PDB entry 9E01 | electron microscopy, 2.40 A resolution | chains A and G of the 9 polymer chains in the assembly

# Chain A
Name: Sec-independent protein translocase protein TatC
Organism: Escherichia coli
UniProtKB: C3SK12 (C3SK12_ECOLX); residues 1-258 here = UniProt positions 1-258
Chain sequence (266 residues; row label = number of the first residue in the row):
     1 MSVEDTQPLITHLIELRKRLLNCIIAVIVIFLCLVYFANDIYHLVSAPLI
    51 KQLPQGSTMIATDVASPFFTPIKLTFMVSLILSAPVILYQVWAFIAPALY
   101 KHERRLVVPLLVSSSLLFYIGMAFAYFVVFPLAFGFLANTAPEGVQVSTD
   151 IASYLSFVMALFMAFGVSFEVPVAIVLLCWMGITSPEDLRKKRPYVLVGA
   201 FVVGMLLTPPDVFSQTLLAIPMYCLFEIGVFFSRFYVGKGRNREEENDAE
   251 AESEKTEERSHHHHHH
Unresolved in the structure: 1-4, 237-266
Construct notes: expression tag (259-266)

# Chain G
Name: Glucans biosynthesis protein D
Organism: Escherichia coli
UniProtKB: A0A138L4Y6 (A0A138L4Y6_ECOLX); numbering as in UniProt (aligned over 1-551)
Chain sequence (552 residues; row label = number of the first residue in the row; numbering starts at 0):
     0 SMDRRRFIKGSMAMAAVCGTSGIASLFSQAAFAADSDIADGQTQRFDFSI
    50 LQSMAHDLAQTAWRGAPRPLPDTLATMTPQAYNSIQYDAEKSLWHNVENR
   100 QLDAQFFHMGMGFRRRVRMFSVDPATHLAREIHFRPELFKYNDAGVDTKQ
   150 LEGQSDLGFAGFRVFKAPELARRDVVSFLGASYFRAVDDTYQYGLSARGL
   200 AIDTYTDSKEEFPDFTAFWFDTVKPGATTFTVYALLDSASITGAYKFTIH
   250 CEKSQVIMDVENHLYARKDIKQLGIAPMTSMFSCGTNERRMCDTIHPQIH
   300 DSDRLSMWRGNGEWICRPLNNPQKLQFNAYTDNNPKGFGLLQLDRDFSHY
   350 QDIMGWYNKRPSLWVEPRNKWGKGTIGLMEIPTTGETLDNIVCFWQPEKA
   400 VKAGDEFAFQYRLYWSAQPPVHCPLARVMATRTGMGGFSEGWAPGEHYPE
   450 KWARRFAVDFVGGDLKAAAPKGIEPVITLSSGEAKQIEILYIEPIDGYRI
   500 QFDWYPTSDSTDPVDMRMYLRCQGDAISETWLYQYFPPAPDKRQYVDDRV
   550 MS
Unresolved in the structure: 0, 28-551
Construct notes: expression tag (0)

# How chain A and chain G interact
Residue-residue contacts - 18 pairs, chain A then chain G:
  D5(A) with D2(G)
  T6(A) with M1(G), hydrogen bond (side chain-backbone)
  Q7(A) with M1(G), hydrogen bond (backbone-backbone)
  L9(A) with F6(G), hydrophobic
  H12(A) with M1(G); D2(G); R3(G); F6(G)
  E15(A) with R3(G)
  F94(A) with R3(G), hydrogen bond (backbone-side chain); F6(G), hydrophobic; I7(G)
  I95(A) with I7(G), hydrophobic
  P97(A) with R3(G)
  A98(A) with R4(G), hydrogen bond (backbone-side chain); I7(G), hydrophobic
  Y100(A) with R4(G)
  E103(A) with R4(G), salt bridge
Other interface residues (no listed pair), chain A (15 interface residues in all): L13, L16, A93

# Overview
15 residues of chain A and 6 residues of chain G are in contact, with 4 hydrogen bonds and 1 salt bridge.
Polar contacts include E103(A)-R4(G), T6(A)-M1(G) and F94(A)-R3(G).
Here chain A is Sec-independent protein translocase protein TatC and chain G is Glucans biosynthesis protein
D, both from Escherichia coli. Entry 9E01 (Cryo-EM structure of a TatBC-MdoD complex from Escherichia coli)
was determined by electron microscopy.
